PDB entry 7GWK | X-ray diffraction, 1.90 A resolution | chains A and D

[Chain A]
Molecule: B-cell lymphoma 6 protein
Organism: Homo sapiens
Reference sequence: P41182 (BCL6_HUMAN); numbering as in UniProt (aligned over 5-129)
Amino-acid sequence (128 residues; row label = number of the first residue in the row):
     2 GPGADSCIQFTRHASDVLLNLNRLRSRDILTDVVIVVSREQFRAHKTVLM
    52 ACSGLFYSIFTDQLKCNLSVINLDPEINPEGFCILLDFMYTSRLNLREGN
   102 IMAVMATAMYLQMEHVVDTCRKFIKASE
Disordered / not traced: 2-5, 129
Sequence notes: expression tag (2-4)
Ligand contacts: A1ADA (5-{[5-chloro-2-(dimethylamino)pyrimidin-4-yl]amino}-1,3-dihydro-2H-indol-2-one): Asn21, Arg24, Leu25, Arg28, Met51, Ala52, Cys53, Ser54, Gly55, Tyr58, Gln113, Met114, Glu115
Curated features (UniProtKB/Swiss-Prot):
  - mutagenesis: Asn21 (N21K: Abolishes interaction with NCOR2 and HDAC2, no effect on interaction with CTBP1 and transcriptional autoinhibition; when associated with A-116 and 376-Q--Q-379), Ser59 (S59A: Abolished ubiquitination by the SCF(FBXL17) complex), His116 (H116A: Abolishes interaction with NCOR2 and HDAC2, no effect on interaction with CTBP1 and transcriptional autoinhibition; when associated with K-21 and 376-Q--Q-379)

[Chain D]
Molecule: WVIP tetrapeptide
Amino-acid sequence (6 residues; numbered 0 to 5; the number before each row is that of its first residue; numbering starts at 0):
     0 XWVIPA
Modified / non-standard residues: ACE (acetyl group) at position 0

[How chain A and chain D interact]
Residue-residue contacts - 11 pairs, chain A then chain D:
  Cys8(A) with Pro4(D)
  Ile9(A) with Trp1(D), hydrophobic; Val2(D)
  Gln10(A) with ACE_0(D); Trp1(D); Val2(D), hydrogen bond (backbone-backbone); Pro4(D)
  Phe11(A) with ACE_0(D); Trp1(D)
  Thr12(A) with ACE_0(D), hydrogen bond (backbone-backbone); Val2(D)
Also at the interface, not in a pair above, chain D (5 interface residues in all): Ile3

[Overview]
The chain A/chain D interface involves 5 residues from each chain, with 2 hydrogen bonds. Main-chain hydrogen
bonds include Gln10(A)-Val2(D) and Thr12(A)-ACE_0(D). Bound to chain A: compound A1ADA. Curated annotation
(UniProt) lists 3 mutagenesis sites on chain A.
Here chain A is B-cell lymphoma 6 protein (Homo sapiens) and chain D is WVIP tetrapeptide. Entry 7GWK (Crystal
Structure of B-cell lymphoma 6 protein BTB domain in complex with ligand 6 at 6.15 ...) was determined by
X-ray diffraction, deposited together with 7GUD, 7GUE, 7GUF, 7GUG, 7GUH, 7GUI and 126 further entries.
